PDB entry 5XXT | electron microscopy, 5.35 A resolution (low resolution: residue-level contacts below are approximate; hydrogen-bond / salt-bridge calls are withheld) | chains A and B of the 18 polymer chains in the assembly

== Chain A ==
Name: Tubulin alpha-1A chain
Organism: Sus scrofa
UniProt: P02550 (TBA1A_PIG); residues 2-439 here = UniProt positions 2-439
Chain sequence (438 residues; row label = number of the first residue in the row):
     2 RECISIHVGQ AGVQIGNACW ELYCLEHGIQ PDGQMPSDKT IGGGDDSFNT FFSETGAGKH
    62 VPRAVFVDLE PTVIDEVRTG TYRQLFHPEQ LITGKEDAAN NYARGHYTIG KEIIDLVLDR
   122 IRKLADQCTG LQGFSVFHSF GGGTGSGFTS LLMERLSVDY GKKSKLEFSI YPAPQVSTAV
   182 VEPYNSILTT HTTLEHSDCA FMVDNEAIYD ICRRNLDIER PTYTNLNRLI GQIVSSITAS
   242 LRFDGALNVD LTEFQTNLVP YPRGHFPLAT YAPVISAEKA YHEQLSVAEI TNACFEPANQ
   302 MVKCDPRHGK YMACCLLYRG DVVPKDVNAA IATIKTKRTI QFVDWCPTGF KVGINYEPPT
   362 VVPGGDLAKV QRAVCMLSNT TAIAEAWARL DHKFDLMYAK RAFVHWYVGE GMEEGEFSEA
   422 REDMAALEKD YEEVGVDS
Disordered / not traced: 39-48
Residues lining bound ligands: GTP (guanosine-5'-triphosphate): Gly10, Gln11, Ala12, Gln15, Ile16, Asp98, Ala99, Ala100, Asn101, Ser140, Gly143, Gly144, Thr145, Gly146, Ile171, Thr179, Glu183, Asn206, Tyr224, Asn228, Ile231
Swiss-Prot annotation at these positions:
  - active site: Glu254
  - binding site (GTP): Gly10, Gln11, Ala12, Gln15, Glu71, Ala99, Ser140, Gly143, Gly144, Thr145, Gly146, Thr179, Glu183, Asn206, Tyr224, Asn228, Leu252
  - binding site (Mg(2+)): Glu71
  - modified residue: Lys40 (N6-acetyllysine), Tyr282 (3'-nitrotyrosine), Ser439 (Phosphoserine)
  - natural variant: Gly265 (A265G: this construct carries the variant), Thr271 to Ala273 (sequence variant, change not given here)

== Chain B ==
Name: Tubulin beta chain
Organism: Sus scrofa
UniProt: P02554 (TBB_PIG); the author numbering skips numbers that UniProt does not, so the offset changes along the chain: 2-44 = UniProt 2-44; 47-360 = UniProt 45-358; 369-437 = UniProt 359-427
Chain sequence (426 residues; numbered 2 to 437; 10 numbers in that range are skipped by the numbering (no residue carries them; nothing is unmodelled there); the number before each row is that of its first residue):
     2 REIVHIQAGQ CGNQIGAKFW EVISDEHGID PTGSYHGDSD LQL
    47 ERINVYYNEA AGNKYVPRAI LVDLEPGTMD SVRSGPFGQI FRPDNFVFGQ SGAGNNWAKG
   107 HYTEGAELVD SVLDVVRKES ESCDCLQGFQ LTHSLGGGTG SGMGTLLISK IREEYPDRIM
   167 NTFSVVPSPK VSDTVVEPYN ATLSVHQLVE NTDETYCIDN EALYDICFRT LKLTTPTYGD
   227 LNHLVSATMS GVTTCLRFPG QLNADLRKLA VNMVPFPRLH FFMPGFAPLT SRGSQQYRAL
   287 TVPELTQQMF DAKNMMAACD PRHGRYLTVA AVFRGRMSMK EVDEQMLNVQ NKNSSYFVEW
   347 IPNNVKTAVC DIPP
   369 RGLKMSATFI GNSTAIQELF KRISEQFTAM FRRKAFLHWY TGEGMDEMEF TEAESNMNDL
   429 VSEYQQYQD
Disulfides: Cys241-Cys356
Residues lining bound ligands:
  - GDP (guanosine-5'-diphosphate): Gly10, Gln11, Cys12, Gln15, Ile16, Asn101, Ser140, Gly143, Gly144, Thr145, Gly146, Val171, Val177, Asp179, Glu183, Asn206, Tyr224, Asn228
  - GTP (guanosine-5'-triphosphate): Gln247, Leu248, Asn249, Lys254
Swiss-Prot annotation at these positions:
  - binding site (GTP): Gln11, Glu71, Ser140, Gly144, Thr145, Gly146, Asn206, Asn228
  - binding site (Mg(2+)): Glu71
  - modified residue: Ser40 (Phosphoserine), Lys60 (N6-acetyllysine), Ser174 (Phosphoserine), Thr287 (Phosphothreonine), Thr292 (Phosphothreonine), Arg320 (Omega-N-methylarginine)
  - cross-link (Glycyl lysine isopeptide (Lys-Gly)): Lys60 (interchain with G-Cter in ubiquitin), Lys326 (interchain with G-Cter in ubiquitin)

== Interface between chain A and chain B ==
Pairs across the interface (86; chain A residue first):
  Gln11(A) with Gln247(B); Leu248(B); Asn249(B)
  Glu71(A) with Arg2(B)
  Pro72(A) with Arg48(B)
  Thr73(A) with Arg48(B); Pro245(B)
  Asp76(A) with Arg48(B)
  Glu77(A) with Pro245(B); Gly246(B)
  Lys96(A) with Arg2(B); Asp130(B)
  Glu97(A) with Arg2(B); Gln133(B); Arg253(B)
  Asp98(A) with Asp251(B); Arg253(B)
  Ala100(A) with Arg253(B); Lys254(B); Val257(B)
  Asn101(A) with Lys254(B); Asn258(B)
  Arg105(A) with Arg253(B)
  Pro175(A) with Asn349(B)
  Gln176(A) with Leu333(B); Asn349(B)
  Val177(A) with Asp329(B); Leu333(B)
  Ser178(A) with Asn349(B); Val351(B); Lys352(B)
  Thr179(A) with Leu248(B); Asn249(B); Asn258(B); Lys352(B); Thr353(B)
  Ala180(A) with Asn258(B); Lys352(B)
  Val181(A) with Asn258(B); Ile347(B); Lys352(B)
  Val182(A) with Asn258(B)
  Tyr210(A) with Met325(B); Lys326(B); Asp329(B)
  Arg214(A) with Lys326(B); Glu330(B)
  Glu220(A) with Lys326(B)
  Arg221(A) with Ser324(B); Glu327(B)
  Pro222(A) with Ser324(B); Met325(B); Lys326(B)
  Thr223(A) with Met323(B); Ser324(B); Met325(B)
  Tyr224(A) with Gln247(B); Leu248(B); Met325(B)
  Lys394(A) with Pro348(B); Asn349(B)
  Leu397(A) with Glu345(B); Trp346(B); Pro348(B)
  Met398(A) with Trp346(B); Pro348(B)
  Lys401(A) with Trp346(B); Gln434(B); Tyr435(B); Asp437(B)
  Arg402(A) with Pro261(B)
  Ala403(A) with Pro261(B)
  Phe404(A) with Val257(B); Asn258(B); Met259(B); Val260(B); Pro261(B); Thr314(B); Ile347(B)
  His406(A) with Val260(B); Pro261(B); Phe262(B); Pro263(B)
  Trp407(A) with Ala256(B); Val257(B); Val260(B)
Interface residues without a listed pair, chain A (41 interface residues in all): Asn102, Gly144, Ala174, Ala400, Val405
Interface residues without a listed pair, chain B (46 interface residues in all): Glu47, Cys131, Arg243, Ala250, Gln336, Asn337

== In short ==
The interface between chain A and chain B involves 41 residues on one side and 46 on the other. GTP is bound
between chain A and chain B. Ligands of chain B: GDP.
Chain A is Tubulin alpha-1A chain and chain B is Tubulin beta chain, both from Sus scrofa; the structure,
GDP-microtubule complexed with nucleotide-free KIF5C, was determined by electron microscopy (same publication
as 5XXV, 5XXW and 5XXX).
